5VNO - chains B and C of the 3 polymer chains in the assembly; structure by X-ray diffraction, 2.90 A resolution.

== Chain B ==
Molecule: Protein transport protein Sec24A
From: Homo sapiens
UniProtKB: O95486 (SC24A_HUMAN); residues 346-1093 here = UniProt positions 346-1093
Chain sequence (748 residues; numbered 346 to 1093; the number before each row is that of its first residue):
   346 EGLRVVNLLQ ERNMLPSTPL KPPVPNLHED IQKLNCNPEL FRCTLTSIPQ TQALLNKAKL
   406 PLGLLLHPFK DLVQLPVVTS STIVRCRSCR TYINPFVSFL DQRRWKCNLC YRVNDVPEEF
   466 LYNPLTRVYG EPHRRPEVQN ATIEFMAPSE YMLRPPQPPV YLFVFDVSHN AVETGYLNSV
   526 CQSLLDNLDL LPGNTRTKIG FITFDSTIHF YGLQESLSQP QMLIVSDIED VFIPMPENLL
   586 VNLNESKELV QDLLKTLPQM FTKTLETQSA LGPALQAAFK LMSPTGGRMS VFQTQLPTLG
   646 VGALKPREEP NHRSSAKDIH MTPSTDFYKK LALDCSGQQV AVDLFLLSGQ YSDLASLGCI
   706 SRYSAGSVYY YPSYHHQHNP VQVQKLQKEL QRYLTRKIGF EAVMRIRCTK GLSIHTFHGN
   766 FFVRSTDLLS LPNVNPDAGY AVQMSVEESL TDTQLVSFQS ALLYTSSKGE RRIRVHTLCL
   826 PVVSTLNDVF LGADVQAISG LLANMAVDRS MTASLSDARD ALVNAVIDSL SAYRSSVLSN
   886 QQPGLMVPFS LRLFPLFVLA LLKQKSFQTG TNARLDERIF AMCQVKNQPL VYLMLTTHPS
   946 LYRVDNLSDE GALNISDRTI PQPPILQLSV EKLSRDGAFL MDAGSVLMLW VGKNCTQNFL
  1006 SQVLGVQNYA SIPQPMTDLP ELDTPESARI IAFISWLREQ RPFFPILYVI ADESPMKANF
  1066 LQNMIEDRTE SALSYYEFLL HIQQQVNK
Unresolved in the structure: 467-475, 663-665, 883-887
Differences from the reference sequence: conflict Ala-1056 (Arg in O95486)
Metal / ion sites: Zn2+: Cys-431, Cys-434, Cys-452, Cys-455
Curated features (UniProtKB/Swiss-Prot):
  - region: Cys-431 to Cys-455 (Zinc finger-like)
  - binding site (Zn(2+)): Cys-431, Cys-434, Cys-452, Cys-455
  - mutagenesis: Arg-541 (R541A: Decreased ability to interact with and package the SNARE SEC22B cargo into COPII vesicles. Has no effect on other cargos packaging)

== Chain C ==
Molecule: Vesicle-trafficking protein SEC22b
From: Mus musculus
UniProtKB: O08547 (SC22B_MOUSE); numbering as in UniProt (aligned over 1-157)
Chain sequence (157 residues; each row starts with the number of its first residue):
     1 MVLLTMIARV ADGLPLAASM QEDEQSGRDL QQYQSQAKQL FRKLNEQSPT RCTLEAGAMT
    61 FHYIIEQGVC YLVLCEAAFP KKLAFAYLED LHSEFDEQHG KKVPTVSRPY SFIEFDTFIQ
   121 KTKKLYIDSR ARRNLGSINT ELQDVQRIMV ANIEEVL
Unresolved in the structure: 24-28, 133-147
Curated features (UniProtKB/Swiss-Prot):
  - modified residue: Lys-38 (N6-acetyllysine), Ser-137 (Phosphoserine), Thr-140 (Phosphothreonine)

== How chain B and chain C interact ==
Residue-residue contacts - 23 pairs, chain B then chain C:
  Pro-493(B) / Pro-109(C)
  Ser-494(B) / Pro-15(C)
  Ser-494(B) / Pro-109(C)
  Met-497(B) / Pro-109(C)  hydrophobic
  Met-497(B) / Tyr-110(C)  hydrophobic
  Leu-498(B) / Gln-34(C)
  Arg-499(B) / Gln-34(C)
  Pro-500(B) / Ala-18(C)  hydrophobic
  Pro-500(B) / Met-20(C)
  Pro-500(B) / Gln-34(C)
  Pro-500(B) / Tyr-110(C)
  Pro-501(B) / Tyr-110(C)
  Asn-539(B) / Glu-114(C)
  Thr-540(B) / Glu-114(C)  hydrogen bond
  Arg-541(B) / Ile-113(C)
  Arg-541(B) / Asp-116(C)  salt bridge
  Glu-582(B) / Lys-124(C)  salt bridge
  Glu-590(B) / Thr-117(C)
  Ser-628(B) / Asp-23(C)  hydrogen bond
  Pro-629(B) / Asp-23(C)
  Lys-813(B) / Ile-113(C)
  Gly-814(B) / Ile-113(C)
  Glu-815(B) / Arg-108(C)  salt bridge
Also at the interface, not in a pair above, chain B (20 interface residues in all): Ala-492, Asn-587, Gln-683
Also at the interface, not in a pair above, chain C (15 interface residues in all): Lys-38, Lys-121

== Overview ==
20 residues of chain B face 15 of chain C across their interface, with 2 hydrogen bonds and 3 salt bridges.
Among the polar pairs are Arg-541(B)/Asp-116(C), Glu-582(B)/Lys-124(C) and Glu-815(B)/Arg-108(C). Curated
annotation (UniProt) lists 4 Zn2+-binding residues and one mutagenesis site on chain B.
Here chain B is Protein transport protein Sec24A (Homo sapiens) and chain C is Vesicle-trafficking protein
SEC22b (Mus musculus). Entry 5VNO (Crystal structure of Sec23a/Sec24a/Sec22) was determined by X-ray
diffraction (same publication as 5VNE, 5VNF, 5VNG, 5VNH, 5VNI, 5VNJ and 4 further entries).
